4Y8R - chains C and D of the 28 polymer chains in the assembly; structure by X-ray diffraction, 2.70 A resolution.

# Chain C
Name: Proteasome subunit alpha type-4
Source organism: Saccharomyces cerevisiae S288c
Notes: EC 3.4.25.1
Reference sequence: P40303 (PSA4_YEAST); residues -1 to 252 here correspond to UniProt positions 1-254 (UniProt number = residue number + 2)
Chain sequence (254 residues; row label = number of the first residue in the row; numbers below 1 keep their minus sign (Met-1 is residue -1)):
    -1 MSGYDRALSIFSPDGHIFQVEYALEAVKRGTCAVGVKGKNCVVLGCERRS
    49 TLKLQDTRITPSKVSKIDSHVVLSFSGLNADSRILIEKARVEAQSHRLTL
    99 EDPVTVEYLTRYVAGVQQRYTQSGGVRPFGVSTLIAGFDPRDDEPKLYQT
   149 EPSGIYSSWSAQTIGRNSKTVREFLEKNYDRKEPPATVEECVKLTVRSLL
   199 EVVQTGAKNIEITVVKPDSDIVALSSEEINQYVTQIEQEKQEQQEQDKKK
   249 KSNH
Disordered / not traced: -1 to 0, 241-252
UniProt features mapped onto this chain:
  - modified residue: Thr58 (Phosphothreonine)

# Chain D
Name: Proteasome subunit alpha type-5
Source organism: Saccharomyces cerevisiae S288c
Notes: EC 3.4.25.1
Reference sequence: P32379 (PSA5_YEAST); residues -7 to 252 here correspond to UniProt positions 1-260 (UniProt number = residue number + 8)
Chain sequence (260 residues; row label = number of the first residue in the row; numbers below 1 keep their minus sign (Met-7 is residue -7)):
    -7 MFLTRSEYDRGVSTFSPEGRLFQVEYSLEAIKLGSTAIGIATKEGVVLGV
    43 EKRATSPLLESDSIEKIVEIDRHIGCAMSGLTADARSMIEHARTAAVTHN
    93 LYYDEDINVESLTQSVCDLALRFGEGASGEERLMSRPFGVALLIAGHDAD
   143 DGYQLFHAEPSGTFYRYNAKAIGSGSEGAQAELLNEWHSSLTLKEAELLV
   193 LKILKQVMEEKLDENNAQLSCITKQDGFKIYDNEKTAELIKELKEKEAAE
   243 SPEEADVEMS
Disordered / not traced: -7 to 0, 118-124, 243-252

# Chain C / chain D interface
Residue-residue contacts - 64 pairs, chain C then chain D:
  Asp3(C) with Glu117(D)
  Arg4(C) with Glu117(D)
  Ala5(C) with Val4(D), hydrophobic; Glu117(D), hydrogen bond (backbone-side chain); Ser127(D)
  Ser7(C) with Ser127(D); Arg128(D)
  Ile8(C) with Gln15(D)
  Phe9(C) with Gln15(D); Tyr18(D); Ser19(D); Ala22(D), hydrophobic; Leu73(D), hydrophobic; Arg128(D); Pro129(D); Gly131(D)
  Ser10(C) with Tyr18(D)
  Pro11(C) with Tyr18(D), hydrophobic; Glu21(D)
  Asp12(C) with Glu21(D)
  Gly13(C) with Tyr18(D); Glu21(D); Ala22(D)
  His14(C) with Leu25(D)
  Ile15(C) with Leu73(D), hydrophobic; Arg128(D)
  Lys35(C) with Glu52(D), salt bridge
  Gln116(C) with Ala75(D); Asp76(D); Arg128(D)
  Thr119(C) with Arg128(D), hydrogen bond (backbone-side chain)
  Gln120(C) with Met126(D); Ser127(D), hydrogen bond (backbone-backbone); Arg128(D); Pro129(D); Phe130(D)
  Ser121(C) with Ser127(D)
  Gly122(C) with Ser127(D)
  Ser151(C) with Ala75(D)
  Gly152(C) with Ala75(D)
  Ile153(C) with Thr74(D); Ala75(D), hydrophobic
  Ser155(C) with Leu51(D); Ser55(D)
  Ser156(C) with Leu51(D); Glu52(D), hydrogen bond; Ser55(D), hydrogen bond (backbone-side chain)
  Trp157(C) with Thr47(D); Ser48(D); Leu50(D); Leu51(D); Glu52(D)
  Ser158(C) with Leu50(D), hydrogen bond (backbone-backbone); Glu52(D), hydrogen bond
  Ala159(C) with Leu50(D)
  Leu173(C) with Leu50(D), hydrophobic
  Glu174(C) with Ser48(D), hydrogen bond; Pro49(D); Leu50(D)
  Tyr177(C) with Leu50(D), hydrophobic
  Arg179(C) with Pro49(D), hydrogen bond (side chain-backbone); Leu50(D), hydrogen bond (side chain-backbone); Leu51(D), hydrogen bond (side chain-backbone); Glu52(D)
Interface residues without a listed pair, chain C (31 interface residues in all): Arg170
Interface residues without a listed pair, chain D (27 interface residues in all): Asp1, Ser79

# Overview
Chain C and chain D form an interface of 31 and 27 residues respectively, with 11 hydrogen bonds and 1 salt
bridge. Polar pairs include Lys35(C)-Glu52(D), Ala5(C)-Glu117(D) and Thr119(C)-Arg128(D).
Here chain C is Proteasome subunit alpha type-4 and chain D is Proteasome subunit alpha type-5, both from
Saccharomyces cerevisiae S288c. Entry 4Y8R (Yeast 20S proteasome beta2-H116D mutant) was determined by X-ray
diffraction (same publication as 4Y69, 4Y6A, 4Y6V, 4Y6Z, 4Y70, 4Y74 and 34 further entries).
